7SVB - chains D and B of the 4 polymer chains in the assembly; structure by X-ray diffraction, 2.24 A resolution.

Chain D:
Molecule: 10-nt DNA strand
Sequence (10 nucleotides; each row starts with the number of its first residue):
     1 GCTGATGCGG
Modified residues: 8OG (8-oxo-2'-deoxy-guanosine-5'-monophosphate) at position 10

Chain B:
Name: DNA-(apurinic or apyrimidinic site) lyase
Source organism: Homo sapiens
Notes: EC 3.1.-.-, 4.2.99.18; engineered mutation(s): E96Q, C138A, D210N
UniProt: P27695 (APEX1_HUMAN); residues 43-318 here = UniProt positions 43-318
Amino-acid sequence (276 residues; row label = number of the first residue in the row):
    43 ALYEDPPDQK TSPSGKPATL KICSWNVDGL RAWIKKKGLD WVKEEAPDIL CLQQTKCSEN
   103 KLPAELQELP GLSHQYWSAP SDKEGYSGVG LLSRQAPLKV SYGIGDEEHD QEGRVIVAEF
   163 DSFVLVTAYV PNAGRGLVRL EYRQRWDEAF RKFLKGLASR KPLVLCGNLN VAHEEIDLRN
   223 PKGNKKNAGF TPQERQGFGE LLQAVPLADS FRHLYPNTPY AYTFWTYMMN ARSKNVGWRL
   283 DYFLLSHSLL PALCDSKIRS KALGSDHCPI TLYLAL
Construct notes: conflict Gln96 (Glu in P27695), Ala138 (Cys in P27695), Asn210 (Asp in P27695)
From the paper describing this entry:
  - binding site for the 10-nt DNA strand (chain D): Asn174, Arg177, Phe266, Met270, Trp280
  - binding site for the 11-nt DNA strand: Asn222, Asn226, Trp280
  - binding site for the 21-nt DNA strand: Arg177
  - catalytic residues: Asn210 (proposed by the authors, not directly observed)
  - mutagenesis - F266A: increased catalytic activity on 3'-8-oxoG
  - mutagenesis - N174A, R177A, W280A: decreased catalytic activity on 3'-8-oxoG
  - mutagenesis - M270A: decreased catalytic activity on 8-oxoG containing exo substrates
  - mutagenesis - F266A: increased catalytic activity on O8:A

Interface between chain D and chain B:
Residue-residue contacts - 16 pairs, chain D then chain B:
  DC8(D) - Tyr128(B)  phosphate contact
  DG9(D) - Gln96(B)  sugar contact
  DG9(D) - Tyr128(B)  hydrogen bond to the phosphate
  DG9(D) - Tyr171(B)  sugar contact
  DG9(D) - Asn174(B)  phosphate contact
  DG9(D) - Arg177(B)  base contact
  8OG_10(D) - Gln96(B)  phosphate contact
  8OG_10(D) - Tyr171(B)  hydrogen bond to the phosphate
  8OG_10(D) - Asn174(B)  hydrogen bond to the phosphate
  8OG_10(D) - Arg177(B)  hydrogen bond to the base
  8OG_10(D) - Asn210(B)  hydrogen bond to the phosphate
  8OG_10(D) - Asn212(B)  hydrogen bond to the phosphate
  8OG_10(D) - Ala230(B)  sugar contact
  8OG_10(D) - Phe266(B)  sugar contact
  8OG_10(D) - Thr268(B)  base contact
  8OG_10(D) - Leu282(B)  phosphate contact
Also at the interface, not in a pair above, chain D (4 interface residues in all): DG7
Also at the interface, not in a pair above, chain B (19 interface residues in all): Asn68, Lys98, Gly176, Gly231, Tyr269, Met270, Trp280, His309

In short:
4 residues of chain D face 19 of chain B across their interface, with 6 hydrogen bonds. Polar pairs include
8OG_10(D)-Arg177(B), DG9(D)-Tyr128(B) and 8OG_10(D)-Tyr171(B). From the paper: the catalytic residue
Asn210(B); N174A, R177A and W280A of chain B reduce catalytic activity on 3'-8-oxoG; 5 substitutions were
tested in all.
Chain D is a 10-nt DNA strand and chain B is DNA-(apurinic or apyrimidinic site) lyase (Homo sapiens); the
structure, APE1 exonuclease substrate complex with 8oxoG opposite C, was determined by X-ray diffraction (same
publication as 7SUV).
